4Q4Z - chains C and H of the 8 polymer chains in the assembly; structure by X-ray diffraction, 2.90 A resolution.

# Chain C
Protein: DNA-directed RNA polymerase subunit beta
Organism: Thermus thermophilus
Notes: EC 2.7.7.6
Reference sequence: Q8RQE9 (RPOB_THET8); residue numbers follow UniProt; this construct covers 1-1119
Chain sequence (1119 residues; each row starts with the number of its first residue):
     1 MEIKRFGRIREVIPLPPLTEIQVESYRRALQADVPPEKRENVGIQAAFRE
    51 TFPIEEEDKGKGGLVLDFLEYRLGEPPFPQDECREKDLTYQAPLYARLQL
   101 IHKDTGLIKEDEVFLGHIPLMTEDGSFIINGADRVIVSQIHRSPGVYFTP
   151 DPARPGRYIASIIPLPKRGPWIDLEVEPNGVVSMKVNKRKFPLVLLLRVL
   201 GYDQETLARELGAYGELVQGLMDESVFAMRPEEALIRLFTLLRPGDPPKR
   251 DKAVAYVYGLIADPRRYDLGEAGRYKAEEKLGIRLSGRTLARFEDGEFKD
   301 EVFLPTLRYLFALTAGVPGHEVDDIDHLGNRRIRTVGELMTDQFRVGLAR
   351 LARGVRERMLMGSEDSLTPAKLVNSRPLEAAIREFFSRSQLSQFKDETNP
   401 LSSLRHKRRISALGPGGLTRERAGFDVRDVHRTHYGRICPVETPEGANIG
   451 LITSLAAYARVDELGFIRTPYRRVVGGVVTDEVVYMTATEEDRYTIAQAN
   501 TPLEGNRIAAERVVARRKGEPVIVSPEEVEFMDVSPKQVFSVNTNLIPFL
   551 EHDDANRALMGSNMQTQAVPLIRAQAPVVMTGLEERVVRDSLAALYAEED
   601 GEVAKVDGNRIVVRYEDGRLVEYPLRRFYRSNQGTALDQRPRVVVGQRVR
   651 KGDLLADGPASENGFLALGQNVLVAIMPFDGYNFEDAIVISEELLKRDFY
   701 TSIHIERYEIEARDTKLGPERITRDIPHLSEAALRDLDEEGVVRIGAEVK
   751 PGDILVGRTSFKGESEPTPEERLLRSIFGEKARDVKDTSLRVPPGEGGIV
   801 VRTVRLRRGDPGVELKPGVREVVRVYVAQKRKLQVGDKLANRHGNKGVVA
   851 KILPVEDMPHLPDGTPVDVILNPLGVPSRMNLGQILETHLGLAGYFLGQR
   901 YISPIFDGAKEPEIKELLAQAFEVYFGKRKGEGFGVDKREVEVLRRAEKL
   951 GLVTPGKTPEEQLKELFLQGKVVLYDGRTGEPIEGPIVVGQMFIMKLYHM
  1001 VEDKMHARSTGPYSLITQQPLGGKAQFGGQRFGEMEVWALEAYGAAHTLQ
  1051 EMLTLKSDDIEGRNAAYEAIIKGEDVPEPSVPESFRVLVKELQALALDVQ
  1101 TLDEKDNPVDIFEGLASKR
Disordered / not traced: 57-62, 1119
Residues lining bound ligands:
  - CMPcPP (2TM; 5'-O-[(S)-hydroxy{[(S)-hydroxy(phosphonooxy)phosphoryl]methyl}phosphoryl]cytidine): Glu-445, Arg-557, Arg-879
  - ATP (adenosine-5'-triphosphate): Gln-567, Lys-838, Lys-846, His-999, Lys-1004

# Chain H
Molecule: 27-nt DNA strand
Sequence (27 nucleotides; each row starts with the number of its first residue):
     1 TATAATGGGAGCTGTCACGGATGCAGG
Disordered / not traced: 26-27

# Interface between chain C and chain H
Pairs across the interface (21):
  Arg-142(C) with DG14(H), base contact
  Lys-167(C) with DC12(H), base contact
  Gly-169(C) with DT13(H), base contact
  Pro-170(C) with DT13(H), base contact
  Trp-171(C) with DT13(H), sugar contact; DG14(H), phosphate contact
  Asn-187(C) with DG11(H), base contact
  Arg-243(C) with DG9(H), hydrogen bond to the base; DA10(H), hydrogen bond to the base
  Gly-245(C) with DG7(H), hydrogen bond to the base
  Pro-247(C) with DG7(H), base contact
  Tyr-256(C) with DG11(H), hydrogen bond to the base
  Ile-325(C) with DG14(H), base contact
  Asp-326(C) with DG14(H), hydrogen bond to the base
  Arg-331(C) with DG14(H), hydrogen bond to the base
  Leu-418(C) with DG14(H), base contact
  Glu-421(C) with DT15(H), base contact
  Arg-422(C) with DT13(H), sugar contact; DG14(H), sugar contact; DT15(H), salt bridge to the phosphate
  Val-427(C) with DG14(H), base contact
Other interface residues (no listed pair), chain C (21 interface residues in all): His-141, Pro-166, Asp-246, Asp-426
Other interface residues (no listed pair), chain H (9 interface residues in all): DG8

# In short
21 residues of chain C face 9 of chain H across their interface; the contacts include 6 hydrogen bonds and 1
salt bridge. Polar contacts include Arg-243(C)/DG9(H), Arg-243(C)/DA10(H) and Gly-245(C)/DG7(H). Ligands of
chain C: ATP and CMPcPP.
Here chain C is DNA-directed RNA polymerase subunit beta (Thermus thermophilus) and chain H is a 27-nt DNA
strand. Entry 4Q4Z (Thermus thermophilus RNA polymerase de novo transcription initiation complex) was
determined by X-ray diffraction together with 4Q5S from the same study.
